Entry 2ZP4 (X-ray diffraction, 1.90 A resolution); this record covers chain A.

Chain A:
Protein: Phospholipase A2
From: Bos taurus
Notes: EC 3.1.1.4
UniProtKB: P00593 (PA21B_BOVIN); residues 1-123 here correspond to UniProt positions 23-145 (UniProt number = residue number + 22)
Amino-acid sequence (123 residues; row label = number of the first residue in the row):
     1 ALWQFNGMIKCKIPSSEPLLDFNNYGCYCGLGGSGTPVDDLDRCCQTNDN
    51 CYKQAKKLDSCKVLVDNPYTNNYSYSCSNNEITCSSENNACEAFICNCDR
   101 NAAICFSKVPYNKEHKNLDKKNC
Construct notes: engineered mutation Asn-48 (His70 in P00593)
UniProt features mapped onto this chain:
  - active site: Asp-99
  - binding site (Ca(2+)): Tyr-28, Gly-30, Gly-32, Asp-49
Disulfide bonds: Cys-11/Cys-77, Cys-27/Cys-123, Cys-29/Cys-45, Cys-44/Cys-105, Cys-51/Cys-98, Cys-61/Cys-91, Cys-84/Cys-96
Metal / ion sites: Ca2+ site 1: Tyr-28, Gly-30, Gly-32, Asp-49; Ca2+ site 2 near Cys-123 (its only coordinating residue here)

Summary:
Tyr-28, Gly-30, Gly-32 and Asp-49 coordinate Ca2+ site 1. From UniProt: active-site residue Asp-99 and 4
Ca2+-binding residues.
Chain A is Phospholipase A2 (Bos taurus); the structure, Carboxylic ester hydrolase, single mutant h48n of
bovine pancreatic pla2 enzyme, was determined by X-ray diffraction (same publication as 2ZP3 and 2ZP5).
